Entry 8GA0 (electron microscopy, 3.50 A resolution); this record covers chains A and B.

[Chain A (and B)]
Molecule: H(+)/Cl(-) exchange transporter ClcA
Organism: Escherichia coli
Notes: chain B of this document is another copy of the same molecule, construct and numbering; everything in this record applies to it too
UniProt: J7Q633 (J7Q633_ECOLX); residue numbers follow UniProt; this construct covers 1-473
Chain sequence (473 residues; row label = number of the first residue in the row):
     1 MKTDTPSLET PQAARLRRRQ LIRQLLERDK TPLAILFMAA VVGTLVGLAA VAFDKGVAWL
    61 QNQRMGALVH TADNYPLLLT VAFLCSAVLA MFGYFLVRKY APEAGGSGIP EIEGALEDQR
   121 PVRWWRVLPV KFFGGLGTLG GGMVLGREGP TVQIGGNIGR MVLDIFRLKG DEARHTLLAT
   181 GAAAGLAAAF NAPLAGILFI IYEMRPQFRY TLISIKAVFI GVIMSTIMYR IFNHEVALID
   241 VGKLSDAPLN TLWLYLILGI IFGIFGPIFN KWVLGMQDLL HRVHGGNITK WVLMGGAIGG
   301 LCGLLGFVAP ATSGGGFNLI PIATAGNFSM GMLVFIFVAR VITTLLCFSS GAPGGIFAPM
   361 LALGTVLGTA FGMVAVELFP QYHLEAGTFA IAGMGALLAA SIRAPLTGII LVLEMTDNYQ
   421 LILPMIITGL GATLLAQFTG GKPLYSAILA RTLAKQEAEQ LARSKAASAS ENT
Unresolved in the structure: 1-21, 462-473 (chain B: 1-19, 462-473)
Sequence notes: engineered mutation Tyr202 (Glu in J7Q633)
Reported in the primary citation:
  - conformationally variable residues (side-chain flip): Glu203
  - mutagenesis - E202Y: decreased catalytic activity
  - mutagenesis - Q24C, I201W: unchanged catalytic activity

[Interface between chain A and chain B]
Contacting residue pairs (76; chain A residue first):
  Leu25(A) - Phe438(B)
  Asp29(A) - Phe438(B)
  Leu36(A) - Leu434(B)  hydrophobic
  Pro193(A) - Ile426(B)
  Leu194(A) - Leu406(B)  hydrophobic
  Leu194(A) - Ile409(B)  hydrophobic
  Leu194(A) - Ile410(B)  hydrophobic
  Leu194(A) - Ile422(B)  hydrophobic
  Ile197(A) - Leu406(B)  hydrophobic
  Leu198(A) - Leu198(B)  hydrophobic
  Leu198(A) - Leu406(B)  hydrophobic
  Tyr202(A) - Tyr202(B)  hydrophobic
  Tyr202(A) - Leu406(B)  hydrophobic
  Glu203(A) - Tyr202(B)  hydrogen bond
  Pro206(A) - Arg209(B)
  Gln207(A) - Arg209(B)
  Gln207(A) - Thr211(B)  hydrogen bond
  Arg209(A) - Pro206(B)
  Arg209(A) - Gln207(B)  hydrogen bond (side chain-backbone)
  Arg209(A) - Arg209(B)
  Leu212(A) - Arg403(B)
  Leu212(A) - Gln437(B)
  Ile213(A) - Gln437(B)
  Lys216(A) - Leu430(B)
  Lys216(A) - Thr433(B)  hydrogen bond
  Lys216(A) - Gln437(B)
  Phe219(A) - Pro405(B)  hydrophobic
  Phe219(A) - Leu430(B)  hydrophobic
  Ile220(A) - Leu430(B)  hydrophobic
  Ile223(A) - Ile426(B)
  Ile223(A) - Ile427(B)
  Ile223(A) - Leu430(B)  hydrophobic
  Thr226(A) - Leu423(B)
  Ile227(A) - Leu252(B)  hydrophobic
  Ile227(A) - Leu423(B)  hydrophobic
  Arg230(A) - Leu249(B)
  Arg230(A) - Ile422(B)
  Arg230(A) - Leu423(B)
  Ile231(A) - Leu249(B)
  Lys243(A) - Lys243(B)
  Leu249(A) - Arg230(B)
  Leu249(A) - Ile231(B)
  Leu252(A) - Ile227(B)  hydrophobic
  Arg403(A) - Leu212(B)
  Pro405(A) - Lys216(B)
  Pro405(A) - Phe219(B)
  Leu406(A) - Leu194(B)  hydrophobic
  Leu406(A) - Ile197(B)  hydrophobic
  Leu406(A) - Leu198(B)  hydrophobic
  Leu406(A) - Tyr202(B)  hydrophobic
  Leu406(A) - Phe219(B)  hydrophobic
  Ile409(A) - Leu194(B)  hydrophobic
  Ile410(A) - Ile410(B)  hydrophobic
  Glu414(A) - Ile422(B)
  Asp417(A) - Tyr419(B)
  Tyr419(A) - Leu413(B)
  Tyr419(A) - Asp417(B)
  Tyr419(A) - Tyr419(B)  hydrophobic
  Ile422(A) - Leu194(B)  hydrophobic
  Ile422(A) - Glu414(B)
  Leu423(A) - Ile227(B)  hydrophobic
  Leu423(A) - Arg230(B)
  Ile426(A) - Pro193(B)
  Ile426(A) - Phe219(B)  hydrophobic
  Ile426(A) - Ile223(B)  hydrophobic
  Ile427(A) - Ile223(B)  hydrophobic
  Leu430(A) - Phe219(B)  hydrophobic
  Leu430(A) - Ile220(B)  hydrophobic
  Leu430(A) - Ile223(B)  hydrophobic
  Thr433(A) - Lys216(B)
  Leu434(A) - Leu36(B)  hydrophobic
  Gln437(A) - Leu212(B)  hydrogen bond (side chain-backbone)
  Gln437(A) - Ile213(B)
  Gln437(A) - Lys216(B)
  Phe438(A) - Leu25(B)  hydrophobic
  Phe438(A) - Leu26(B)  hydrophobic
Also at the interface, not in a pair above, chain A (45 interface residues in all): Arg28, Phe208, His234
Also at the interface, not in a pair above, chain B (47 interface residues in all): Arg28, Glu203, Thr226, His234, Gln420
From the paper, about this interface:
  - residue pairs: Tyr202(A)-Tyr202(B) (pi stacking)

[In short]
The interface between chain A and chain B involves 45 residues on one side and 47 on the other; the contacts
include 5 hydrogen bonds. Among the polar pairs are Glu203(A)-Tyr202(B), Gln207(A)-Thr211(B) and
Arg209(A)-Gln207(B). The authors report pi stacking between Tyr202(A) and Tyr202(B). From the paper: E202Y of
chain A reduces catalytic activity; conformational variability at Glu203(A); 3 substitutions were tested in
all.
Chain A and chain B are both H(+)/Cl(-) exchange transporter ClcA (Escherichia coli); the structure, CLC-ec1
E202Y at pH 4.5 100mM Cl Turn, was determined by electron microscopy (same publication as 8GA1, 8GA3, 8GA5 and
8GAH).
